Entry 3UB0 (X-ray diffraction, 2.60 A resolution); this record covers chains B and C of the 3 polymer chains in the assembly.

# Chain B (and C)
Protein: Non-structural protein 7, nsp7
From: Feline infectious peritonitis virus
Notes: chain C of this document is another copy of the same molecule, construct and numbering; everything in this record applies to it too
UniProt: Q98VG9 (R1AB_FIPV); residues 1-83 here correspond to UniProt positions 3500-3582 (UniProt number = residue number + 3499)
Chain sequence (87 residues; numbered -3 to 83; the number before each row is that of its first residue; numbers below 1 keep their minus sign (Gly-3 is residue -3)):
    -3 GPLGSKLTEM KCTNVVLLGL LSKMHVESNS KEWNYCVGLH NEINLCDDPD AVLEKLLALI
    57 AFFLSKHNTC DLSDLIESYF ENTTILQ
Not modelled in the structure: -3 to 1 (chain C: -3 to -1, 82-83)
Sequence notes: expression tag (-3 to 0)
From the paper describing this entry:
  - self-association interface (contacts with another copy of this molecule); pairs are residue here / residue on that copy: Ser18-Glu73 (hydrogen bond), Trp29-Asp67 (hydrogen bond), Asn37-Cys66 (hydrogen bond), Cys8, Val11, Val12, Leu14, Leu41, Leu49, Leu53, Ile56, Leu60, Ile72
  - contacts within the chain: Val12-Leu71

# Chain B / chain C interface
Contacting residue pairs (28; chain B residue first):
  Leu49(B) with Cys8(C), hydrophobic; Val12(C), hydrophobic
  Glu50(B) with Thr4(C)
  Leu52(B) with Val11(C), hydrophobic
  Leu53(B) with Lys7(C); Cys8(C), hydrophobic; Val11(C), hydrophobic; Asn40(C)
  Ile56(B) with Val11(C), hydrophobic; Asn40(C)
  Leu60(B) with Asn37(C); Asn40(C)
  Asn64(B) with Asn37(C), hydrogen bond (backbone-side chain); Leu41(C)
  Thr65(B) with Asn37(C)
  Cys66(B) with Val33(C); Asn37(C), hydrogen bond (backbone-side chain)
  Asp67(B) with Trp29(C), hydrogen bond; Val33(C)
  Ser69(B) with Leu14(C); Ser18(C); Trp29(C)
  Ile72(B) with Val11(C); Gly15(C); His36(C)
  Glu73(B) with Ser18(C), hydrogen bond; Lys19(C)
  Phe76(B) with Val12(C), hydrophobic
Interface residues without a listed pair, chain B (15 interface residues in all): Glu77
Interface residues without a listed pair, chain C (16 interface residues in all): Glu23

# Summary
15 residues of chain B and 16 residues of chain C are in contact, with 4 hydrogen bonds. Polar contacts
include Asn64(B)-Asn37(C), Cys66(B)-Asn37(C) and Asp67(B)-Trp29(C). From the paper: a self-association
interface involving Cys8(B), Val11(B) and Val12(B) among others; contacts within the chain involving Val12(B)
and Leu71(B).
Both chains are Non-structural protein 7, nsp7 (Feline infectious peritonitis virus). Entry 3UB0 (Crystal
structure of the nonstructural protein 7 and 8 complex of Feline Coronavirus) was determined by X-ray
diffraction.
